2X13 - chain A; structure by X-ray diffraction, 1.74 A resolution.

# Chain A
Protein: Phosphoglycerate kinase 1
Organism: Homo sapiens
Notes: EC 2.7.2.3
UniProt: P00558 (PGK1_HUMAN); residue numbers follow UniProt; this construct covers 2-417
Amino-acid sequence (416 residues; row label = number of the first residue in the row):
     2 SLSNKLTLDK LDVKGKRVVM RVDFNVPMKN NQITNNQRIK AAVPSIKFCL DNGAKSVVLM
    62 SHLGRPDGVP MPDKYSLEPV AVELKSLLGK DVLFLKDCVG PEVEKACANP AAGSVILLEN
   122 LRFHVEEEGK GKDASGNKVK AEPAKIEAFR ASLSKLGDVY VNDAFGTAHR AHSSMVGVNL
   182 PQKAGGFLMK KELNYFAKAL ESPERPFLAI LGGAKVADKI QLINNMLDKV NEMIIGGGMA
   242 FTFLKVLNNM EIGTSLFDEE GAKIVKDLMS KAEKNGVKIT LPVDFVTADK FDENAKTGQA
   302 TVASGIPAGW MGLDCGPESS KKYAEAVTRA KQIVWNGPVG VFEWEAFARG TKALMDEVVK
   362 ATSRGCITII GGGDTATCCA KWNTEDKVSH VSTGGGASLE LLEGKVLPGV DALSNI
Not modelled in the structure: 2, 134-140
Metal / ion sites: Mg2+: D375 (together with ADP)
Residues lining bound ligands:
  - 3-phosphoglyceric acid (3PG): D24, N26, R39, H63, G65, R66, R123, G167, T168, H170, R171, K216
  - ADP (adenosine-5'-diphosphate): G213, G214, A215, K216, K220, G238, G239, F242, L257, F292, G313, L314, N337, G338, P339, V340, G341, V342, F343, E344, G372, G373, G374, D375, T376, G396, G397
UniProt features mapped onto this chain:
  - region: Q38 to A43 (Mitochondrial targeting region exposed following cis-trans isomerization by PIN1 and recognized by the TOM complex for mitochondrial translocation of the protein)
  - binding site ((2R)-3-phosphoglycerate): V23, D24, F25, N26, Q38, R39, S62, H63, G65, R66, L122, R123, H170, R171
  - binding site (ADP): G214, G238, F343
  - binding site (CDP): G214, D219, G238, G338, V340, F343
  - binding site (AMP): A215, K216, K220, G239, G313, E344
  - binding site (ATP): A215, K220, G239, G313, E344, D375, T376
  - binding site (Mg(2+)): A215, A218, D219, D375
  - modified residue: S2 (N-acetylserine), S4 (Phosphoserine), K6 (N6-succinyllysine), K11 (N6-acetyllysine), K48 (N6-acetyllysine), K75 (N6-acetyllysine), Y76 (Phosphotyrosine), K86 (N6-acetyllysine), K91 (N6-acetyllysine), K97 (N6-(2-hydroxyisobutyryl)lysine), K131 (N6-acetyllysine), K146 (N6-acetyllysine), K191 (N6-succinyllysine), Y196 (Phosphotyrosine), K199 (N6-acetyllysine), S203 (Phosphoserine), K216 (N6-(2-hydroxyisobutyryl)lysine), K220 (N6-(2-hydroxyisobutyryl)lysine), K267 (N6-acetyllysine), K291 (N6-acetyllysine) and 2 more in UniProt
What the authors report for this chain:
  - conformationally variable residues (side-chain flip): K220
  - catalytic residues: K220 (proposed by the authors, not directly observed)

# In short
Ligands of chain A: 3-phosphoglyceric acid and ADP. From UniProt: 14 (2R)-3-phosphoglycerate-binding residues,
3 ADP-binding residues, 6 CDP-binding residues and 6 AMP-binding residues. The paper reports the catalytic
residue K220; conformational variability at K220.
Chain A is Phosphoglycerate kinase 1 (Homo sapiens); the structure, The catalytically active fully closed
conformation of human phosphoglycerate kinase in complex with ADP and 3phosphoglycerate, was determined by
X-ray diffraction, deposited together with 3ZI4, 4AXX and 2X14.
